Entry 5XM1 (X-ray diffraction, 3.45 A resolution); this record covers chains A and I of the 10 polymer chains in the assembly.

== Chain A ==
Protein: Histone H3mm7
Source organism: Mus musculus
Sequence (139 residues; numbered -3 to 135; the number before each row is that of its first residue; numbers below 1 keep their minus sign (Gly-3 is residue -3)):
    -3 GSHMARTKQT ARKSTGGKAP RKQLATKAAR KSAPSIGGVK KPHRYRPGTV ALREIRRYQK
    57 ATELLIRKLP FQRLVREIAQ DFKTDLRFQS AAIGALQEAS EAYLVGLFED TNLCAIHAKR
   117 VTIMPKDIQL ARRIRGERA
Unresolved in the structure: -3 to 37, 135

== Chain I ==
Molecule: 146-nt DNA strand
Source organism: Homo sapiens
Sequence (146 nucleotides; each row starts with the number of its first residue):
     1 ATCAATATCC ACCTGCAGAT TCTACCAAAA GTGTATTTGG AAACTGCTCC ATCAAAAGGC
    61 ATGTTCAGCT GAATTCAGCT GAACATGCCT TTTGATGGAG CAGTTTCCAA ATACACTTTT
   121 GGTAGAATCT GCAGGTGGAT ATTGAT

== Interface between chain A and chain I ==
Pairs across the interface (24):
  Arg40(A) - DT143(I)  sugar contact
  Tyr41(A) - DT142(I)  phosphate contact
  Tyr41(A) - DT143(I)  phosphate contact
  Arg42(A) - DG68(I)  salt bridge to the phosphate
  Arg42(A) - DT143(I)  hydrogen bond to the phosphate
  Arg42(A) - DG144(I)  salt bridge to the phosphate
  Pro43(A) - DA67(I)  phosphate contact
  Pro43(A) - DG68(I)  sugar contact
  Thr45(A) - DT143(I)  hydrogen bond to the phosphate
  Arg63(A) - DC60(I)  sugar contact
  Arg72(A) - DC50(I)  salt bridge to the phosphate
  Arg83(A) - DC49(I)  phosphate contact
  Arg83(A) - DC50(I)  hydrogen bond to the sugar
  Phe84(A) - DC49(I)  sugar contact
  Phe84(A) - DC50(I)  hydrogen bond to the phosphate
  Gln85(A) - DC49(I)  phosphate contact
  Ser86(A) - DC49(I)  phosphate contact
  Arg116(A) - DT70(I)  phosphate contact
  Arg116(A) - DG71(I)  salt bridge to the phosphate
  Val117(A) - DT70(I)  hydrogen bond to the phosphate
  Thr118(A) - DC69(I)  phosphate contact
  Thr118(A) - DT70(I)  hydrogen bond to the phosphate
  Met120(A) - DT70(I)  phosphate contact
  Met120(A) - DG71(I)  phosphate contact
Interface residues without a listed pair, chain A (16 interface residues in all): Lys115
Interface residues without a listed pair, chain I (13 interface residues in all): DG59, DT65

== Summary ==
Chain A and chain I form an interface of 16 and 13 residues respectively, with 6 hydrogen bonds and 4 salt
bridges. Polar pairs include Arg83(A)-DC50(I), Arg42(A)-DT143(I) and Thr45(A)-DT143(I).
Here chain A is Histone H3mm7 (Mus musculus) and chain I is a 146-nt DNA strand (Homo sapiens). Entry 5XM1
(The mouse nucleosome structure containing H2A, H2B type3-A, H3mm7, and H4) was determined by X-ray
diffraction, deposited together with 5XM0.
